Entry 8QSP (electron microscopy, 3.69 A resolution); this record covers chains B and D of the 4 polymer chains in the assembly.

== Chain B (and D) ==
Molecule: Mucin-5AC
Organism: Homo sapiens
Notes: chain D of this document is another copy of the same molecule, construct and numbering; everything in this record applies to it too
Reference sequence: P98088 (MUC5A_HUMAN); residues 901-1366 here = UniProt positions 901-1366
Amino-acid sequence (511 residues; numbered 879 to 1389; the number before each row is that of its first residue):
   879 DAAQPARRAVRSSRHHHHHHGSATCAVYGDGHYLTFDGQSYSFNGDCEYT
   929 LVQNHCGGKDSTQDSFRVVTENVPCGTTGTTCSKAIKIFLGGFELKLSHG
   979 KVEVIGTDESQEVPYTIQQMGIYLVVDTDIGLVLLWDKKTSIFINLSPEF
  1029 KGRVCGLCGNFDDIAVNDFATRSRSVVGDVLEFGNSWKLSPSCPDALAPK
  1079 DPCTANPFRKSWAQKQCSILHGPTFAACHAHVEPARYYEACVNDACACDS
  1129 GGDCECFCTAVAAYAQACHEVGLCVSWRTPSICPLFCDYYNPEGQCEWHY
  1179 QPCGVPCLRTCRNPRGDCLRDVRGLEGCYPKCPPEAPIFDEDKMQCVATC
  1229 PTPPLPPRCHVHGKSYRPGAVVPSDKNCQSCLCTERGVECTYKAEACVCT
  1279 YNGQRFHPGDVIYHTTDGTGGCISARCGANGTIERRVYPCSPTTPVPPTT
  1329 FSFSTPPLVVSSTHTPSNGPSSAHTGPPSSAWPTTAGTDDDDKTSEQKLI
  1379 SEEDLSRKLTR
Disordered / not traced: 879-894, 1230-1389 (chain D: 879-893, 1230-1389)
Differences from the reference sequence: expression tag (879-900, 1367-1389); engineered mutation Gln-996 (Arg in P98088)
UniProt features mapped onto this chain:
  - glycosylation: Asn-1308 (N-linked (GlcNAc...) asparagine)
Disulfide bonds: Cys-903/Cys-1036, Cys-925/Cys-1071, Cys-934/Cys-1033, Cys-953/Cys-960, Cys-1081/Cys-1124, Cys-1095/Cys-1119, Cys-1106/Cys-1146, Cys-1126/Cys-1134, Cys-1136/Cys-1161, Cys-1152/Cys-1181, Cys-1165/Cys-1206, Cys-1185/Cys-1196, Cys-1189/Cys-1228, Cys-1210/Cys-1224
Metal / ion sites: Ca2+: Asp-915, Asn-1038, Asp-1040, Ile-1042, Asn-1045, Asp-1046
What the authors report for this chain:
  - self-association interface (contacts with another copy of this molecule); pairs are residue here / residue on that copy: Arg-1187/Cys-1185, Arg-1193/Cys-1185, Arg-1193/Cys-1196, Arg-1198/Arg-1193, Arg-1198/Asp-1195, Arg-1198/Leu-1197, Arg-1198/Arg-1198, Arg-1198/Cys-1185, Asp-1199/Arg-1198 (salt bridge)

== Interface between chain B and chain D ==
Residue-residue contacts (32; chain B residue first):
  His-895(B) with His-894(D), hydrogen bond; His-895(D)
  His-896(B) with His-895(D), hydrogen bond (side chain-backbone); His-896(D); His-897(D); Asp-1007(D)
  His-897(B) with His-895(D), hydrogen bond; His-896(D); His-897(D); His-898(D), hydrogen bond
  His-898(B) with His-897(D), hydrogen bond (backbone-side chain); His-898(D), hydrogen bond (backbone-backbone); Glu-1027(D)
  Gly-899(B) with His-898(D), hydrogen bond (backbone-side chain)
  Ser-900(B) with His-898(D)
  Val-1149(B) with His-895(D), hydrogen bond (backbone-side chain)
  Pro-1184(B) with Gly-1194(D)
  Cys-1185(B) with Arg-1187(D), hydrogen bond; Arg-1193(D), hydrogen bond (backbone-side chain)
  Arg-1187(B) with Pro-1212(D)
  Arg-1193(B) with Pro-1212(D)
  Cys-1196(B) with Arg-1187(D), hydrogen bond; Arg-1193(D)
  Leu-1197(B) with Arg-1198(D)
  Arg-1198(B) with Cys-1185(D), hydrogen bond; Arg-1187(D); Arg-1193(D), hydrogen bond (side chain-backbone); Gly-1194(D); Asp-1195(D); Cys-1196(D), hydrogen bond; Arg-1198(D)
  Asp-1199(B) with Arg-1198(D), salt bridge
Also at the interface, not in a pair above, chain B (17 interface residues in all): Gly-1150, Gly-1194
Also at the interface, not in a pair above, chain D (17 interface residues in all): Cys-1210, Pro-1211

== Summary ==
Chain B and chain D each contribute 17 residues to their interface, with 14 hydrogen bonds and 1 salt bridge.
Polar pairs include Asp-1199(B)/Arg-1198(D), His-895(B)/His-894(D) and His-896(B)/His-895(D). Asp-915(B),
Asn-1038(B), Asp-1040(B), Ile-1042(B), Asn-1045(B) and Asp-1046(B) form the Ca2+ site. The paper reports a
self-association interface involving Arg-1187(B), Arg-1193(B) and Arg-1198(B) among others.
Both chains are Mucin-5AC (Homo sapiens). Entry 8QSP (MUC5AC D3 assembly. SNP rs36189285: Arg996Gln) was
determined by electron microscopy (same publication as 8QTB, 8QTV, 8R1U and 8R1Z).
